4XSX - chains D and F of the 6 polymer chains in the assembly; structure by X-ray diffraction, 3.71 A resolution.

Chain D:
Molecule: DNA-directed RNA polymerase subunit beta'
Organism: Escherichia coli O139:H28 (strain E24377A / ETEC)
Notes: EC 2.7.7.6
UniProt: A7ZUK2 (RPOC_ECO24); residues 1-1407 here = UniProt positions 1-1407
Amino-acid sequence (1407 residues; each row starts with the number of its first residue):
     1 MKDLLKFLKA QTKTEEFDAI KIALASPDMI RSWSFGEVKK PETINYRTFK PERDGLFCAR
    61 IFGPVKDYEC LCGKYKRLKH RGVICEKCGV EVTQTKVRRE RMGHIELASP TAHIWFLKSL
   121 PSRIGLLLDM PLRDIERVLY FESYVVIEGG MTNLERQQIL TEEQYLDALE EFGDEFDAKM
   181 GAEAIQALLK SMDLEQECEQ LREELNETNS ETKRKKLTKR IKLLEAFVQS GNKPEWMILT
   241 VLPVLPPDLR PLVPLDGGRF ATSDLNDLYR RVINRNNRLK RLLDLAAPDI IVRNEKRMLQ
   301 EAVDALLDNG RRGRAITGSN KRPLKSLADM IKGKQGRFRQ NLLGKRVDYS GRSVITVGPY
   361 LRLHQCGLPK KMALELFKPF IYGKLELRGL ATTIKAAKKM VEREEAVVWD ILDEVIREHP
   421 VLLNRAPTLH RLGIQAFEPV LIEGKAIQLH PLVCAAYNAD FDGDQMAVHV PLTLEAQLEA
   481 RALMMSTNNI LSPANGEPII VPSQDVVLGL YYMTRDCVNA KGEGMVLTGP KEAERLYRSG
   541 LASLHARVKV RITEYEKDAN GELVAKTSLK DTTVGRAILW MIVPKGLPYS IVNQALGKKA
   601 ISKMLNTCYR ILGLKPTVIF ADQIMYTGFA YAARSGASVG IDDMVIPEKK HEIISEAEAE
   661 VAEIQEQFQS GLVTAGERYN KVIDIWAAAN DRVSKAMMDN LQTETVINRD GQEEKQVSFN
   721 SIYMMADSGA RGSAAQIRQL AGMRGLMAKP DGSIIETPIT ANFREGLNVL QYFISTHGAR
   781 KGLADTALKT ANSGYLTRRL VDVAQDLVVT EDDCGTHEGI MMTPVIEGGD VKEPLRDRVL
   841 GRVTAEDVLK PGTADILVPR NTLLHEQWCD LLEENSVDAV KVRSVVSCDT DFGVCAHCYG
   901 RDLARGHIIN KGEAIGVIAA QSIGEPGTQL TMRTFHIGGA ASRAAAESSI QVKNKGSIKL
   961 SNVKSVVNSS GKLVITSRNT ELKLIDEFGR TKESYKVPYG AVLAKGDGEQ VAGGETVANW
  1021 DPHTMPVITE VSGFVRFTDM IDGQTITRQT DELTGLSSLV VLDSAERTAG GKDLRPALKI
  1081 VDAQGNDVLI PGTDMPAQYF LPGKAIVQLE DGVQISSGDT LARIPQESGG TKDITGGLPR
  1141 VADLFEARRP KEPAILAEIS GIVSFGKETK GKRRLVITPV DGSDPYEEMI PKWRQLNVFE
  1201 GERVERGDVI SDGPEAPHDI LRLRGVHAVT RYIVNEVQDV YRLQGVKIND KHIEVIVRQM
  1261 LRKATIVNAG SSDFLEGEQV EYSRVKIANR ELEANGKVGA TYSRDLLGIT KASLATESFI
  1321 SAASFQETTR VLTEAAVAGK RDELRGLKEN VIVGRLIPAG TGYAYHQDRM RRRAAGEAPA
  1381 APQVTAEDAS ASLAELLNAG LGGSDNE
Not modelled in the structure: 1-7, 932-1134, 1377-1407
Ion coordination: Zn2+ site 1: Cys70, Cys72, Cys85, Cys88; Mg2+: Asp462, Asp464; Zn2+ site 2: Cys814, Cys888, Cys895, Cys898
Small-molecule neighbours: 42S (N'-hydroxy-N-phenyl-3-(trifluoromethyl)benzenecarboximidamide): Lys749, Pro750, Ile755, Leu770, Phe773, Ile774, His777
Swiss-Prot annotation at these positions:
  - binding site (Zn(2+)): Cys70, Cys72, Cys85, Cys88, Cys814, Cys888, Cys895, Cys898
  - binding site (Mg(2+)): Asp460, Asp462, Asp464
  - modified residue: Lys972 (N6-acetyllysine)
What the authors report for this chain:
  - binding site for 42S: Lys749, Pro750, Ile755, Phe773, Ile774
  - mutagenesis - P750L, F773V, I774S: increased growth in response to CBR compounds (citing earlier work)
  - contacts within the chain: Pro750-His777 (pi stacking)

Chain F:
Molecule: RNA polymerase sigma factor RpoD
Organism: Escherichia coli (strain K12)
UniProt: P00579 (RPOD_ECOLI); residues 92-613 here = UniProt positions 92-613
Amino-acid sequence (522 residues; row label = number of the first residue in the row):
    92 GRTTDPVRMY MREMGTVELL TREGEIDIAK RIEDGINQVQ CSVAEYPEAI TYLLEQYDRV
   152 EAEEARLSDL ITGFVDPNAE EDLAPTATHV GSELSQEDLD DDEDEDEEDG DDDSADDDNS
   212 IDPELAREKF AELRAQYVVT RDTIKAKGRS HATAQEEILK LSEVFKQFRL VPKQFDYLVN
   272 SMRVMMDRVR TQERLIMKLC VEQCKMPKKN FITLFTGNET SDTWFNAAIA MNKPWSEKLH
   332 DVSEEVHRAL QKLQQIEEET GLTIEQVKDI NRRMSIGEAK ARRAKKEMVE ANLRLVISIA
   392 KKYTNRGLQF LDLIQEGNIG LMKAVDKFEY RRGYKFSTYA TWWIRQAITR SIADQARTIR
   452 IPVHMIETIN KLNRISRQML QEMGREPTPE ELAERMLMPE DKIRKVLKIA KEPISMETPI
   512 GDDEDSHLGD FIEDTTLELP LDSATTESLR AATHDVLAGL TAREAKVLRM RFGIDMNTDY
   572 TLEEVGKQFD VTRERIRQIE AKALRKLRHP SRSEVLRSFL DD
Not modelled in the structure: 168-212, 237-242, 613
Swiss-Prot annotation at these positions:
  - DNA-binding region: Leu573 to Ala592 (H-T-H motif)
  - region: Arg584 to Arg599 (Interaction with anti-sigma factors)
  - motif: Asp403 to Gln406 (Interaction with polymerase core subunit RpoC)
  - site: Arg562 (Interaction with anti-sigma factors)
  - mutagenesis: Ala553 (A553D: Disrupts the interaction with Escherichia phage lambda antitermination protein Q), Arg596 (R596D/E: 2-fold reduction in activation of class II Crp-dependent promoters)

How chain D and chain F interact:
Residue-residue contacts (82; chain D residue first):
  Glu42(D) with Arg451(F), salt bridge
  Thr43(D) with Thr449(F), hydrogen bond (side chain-backbone)
  Ile44(D) with Ile450(F), hydrophobic
  Tyr46(D) with Arg451(F); Ile452(F), hydrophobic; Pro453(F); Met456(F); Ile500(F)
  Arg133(D) with Arg93(F)
  Tyr140(D) with Thr95(F); Met100(F), hydrophobic
  Glu142(D) with Arg93(F); Met100(F)
  Pro251(D) with Met507(F)
  Gly257(D) with Lys499(F); Lys502(F)
  Arg259(D) with Lys502(F); Ile505(F)
  Phe260(D) with Pro504(F); Ile505(F), hydrogen bond (backbone-backbone)
  Ala261(D) with Ile505(F)
  Thr262(D) with Ile505(F), hydrogen bond (backbone-backbone); Ser506(F); Met507(F), hydrogen bond (backbone-backbone)
  Ser263(D) with Met507(F)
  Asp264(D) with Ser506(F), hydrogen bond; Glu508(F)
  Arg270(D) with Gln446(F); Arg448(F), hydrogen bond (side chain-backbone); Thr449(F)
  Arg271(D) with Gln400(F)
  Asn274(D) with Gln446(F), hydrogen bond
  Arg275(D) with Gln400(F); Asp403(F), salt bridge
  Arg278(D) with Asp403(F), salt bridge; Gln406(F); Glu407(F), salt bridge; Ile410(F); Gln446(F)
  Arg281(D) with Glu407(F), salt bridge; Ile410(F)
  Leu282(D) with Gln406(F); Ile410(F), hydrophobic
  Leu285(D) with Met413(F)
  Ala286(D) with Lys377(F)
  Ala287(D) with Lys377(F); Met413(F), hydrophobic
  Pro288(D) with Lys377(F); Glu381(F)
  Ile290(D) with Glu381(F); Leu384(F), hydrophobic
  Ile291(D) with Gln406(F); Asn409(F)
  Arg293(D) with Glu104(F), salt bridge
  Asn294(D) with Pro97(F); Tyr101(F); Leu402(F); Gln406(F)
  Glu295(D) with Gln406(F)
  Arg297(D) with Met100(F), hydrogen bond (side chain-backbone); Tyr101(F); Glu104(F), salt bridge
  Met298(D) with Leu402(F), hydrophobic; Asp403(F); Gln406(F)
  Glu301(D) with Pro97(F)
  Arg322(D) with Pro510(F)
  Lys325(D) with Glu508(F), salt bridge
  Lys334(D) with Asp516(F)
  Gln335(D) with Asp516(F), hydrogen bond (backbone-side chain)
  Thr392(D) with Val606(F); Ser609(F)
  Thr393(D) with Ser539(F), hydrogen bond; Ser609(F); Phe610(F)
  Ile394(D) with Thr536(F); Ser539(F)
  Lys395(D) with Asp533(F), salt bridge; Thr536(F); Asp612(F), salt bridge
  Lys398(D) with Leu532(F)
  Lys399(D) with Asp612(F)
Also at the interface, not in a pair above, chain D (58 interface residues in all): Lys40, Asn45, Arg47, Phe49, Glu52, Arg77, Lys79, Lys96, Phe141, Val253, Leu255, Gly258, Met330, Tyr382
Also at the interface, not in a pair above, chain F (55 interface residues in all): Arg103, Val380, Ile405, Ala447, Glu515, Leu519, Ile523, Leu528, Ala535, Asn568, Thr569, Glu605

Overview:
58 residues of chain D face 55 of chain F across their interface, with 10 hydrogen bonds and 10 salt bridges.
Among the polar pairs are Glu42(D)-Arg451(F), Arg275(D)-Asp403(F) and Arg278(D)-Asp403(F). The paper reports a
binding site for 42S at Lys749(D), Pro750(D) and Ile755(D) among others; P750L, F773V and I774S of chain D
increase growth in response to CBR compounds.
Chain D is DNA-directed RNA polymerase subunit beta' (Escherichia coli O139:H28 (strain E24377A / ETEC)) and
chain F is RNA polymerase sigma factor RpoD (Escherichia coli (strain K12)); the structure, Crystal structure
of CBR 703 bound to Escherichia coli RNA polymerase holoenzyme, was determined by X-ray diffraction together
with 4XSY and 4XSZ from the same study.
